Entry 7B0X (X-ray diffraction, 1.70 A resolution); this record covers chains C and I of the 3 polymer chains in the assembly.

# Chain C
Name: Chaperone protein FimC
From: Escherichia coli (strain K12)
UniProt: P31697 (FIMC_ECOLI); residues 1-205 here correspond to UniProt positions 37-241 (UniProt number = residue number + 36)
Chain sequence (211 residues; row label = number of the first residue in the row):
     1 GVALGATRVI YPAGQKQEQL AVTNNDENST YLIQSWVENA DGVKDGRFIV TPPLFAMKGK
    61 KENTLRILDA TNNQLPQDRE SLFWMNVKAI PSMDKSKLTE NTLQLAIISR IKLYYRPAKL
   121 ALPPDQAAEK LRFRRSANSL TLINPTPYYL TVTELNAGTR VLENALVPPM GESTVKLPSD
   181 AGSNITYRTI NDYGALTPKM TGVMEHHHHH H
Differences from the reference sequence: expression tag (206-211)

# Chain I
Name: Fimbrin-like protein FimI
From: Escherichia coli (strain K12)
UniProt: P39264 (FIMI_ECOLI); residues 21-160 here correspond to UniProt positions 40-179 (UniProt number = residue number + 19)
Chain sequence (140 residues; each row starts with the number of its first residue):
    21 AETCRIEAGD KQMTVNMGQI SSNRFHAVGE DSAPVPFVIH LRECSTVVSE RVGVAFHGVA
    81 DGKNPDVLSV GEGPGIATNI GVALFDDEGN LVPINRPPAN WKRLYSGSTS LHFIAKYRAT
   141 GRRVTGGIAN AQAWFSLTYQ
Disordered / not traced: 119-121
Cystine bridges: Cys24-Cys64

# Interface between chain C and chain I
Contacting residue pairs (101; chain C residue first):
  Gly1(C) - Arg25(I)  hydrogen bond (backbone-side chain)
  Gly1(C) - Ile26(I)
  Gly1(C) - Glu27(I)  hydrogen bond (backbone-side chain)
  Val2(C) - Cys24(I)
  Val2(C) - Arg25(I)
  Val2(C) - Ile26(I)  hydrogen bond (backbone-backbone)
  Ala3(C) - Thr23(I)
  Ala3(C) - Cys24(I)
  Ala3(C) - Arg25(I)
  Leu4(C) - Glu22(I)
  Leu4(C) - Thr23(I)  hydrogen bond (backbone-side chain)
  Gly5(C) - Ala21(I)
  Gly5(C) - Glu22(I)
  Ala6(C) - Ala21(I)
  Ala6(C) - Thr23(I)
  Thr7(C) - Ala21(I)  hydrogen bond (backbone-backbone)
  Thr7(C) - Glu22(I)
  Thr7(C) - Val68(I)
  Arg8(C) - Gln160(I)  hydrogen bond (side chain-backbone)
  Thr23(C) - Arg25(I)  hydrogen bond
  Asn24(C) - Arg25(I)
  Asn25(C) - Arg25(I)
  Asn25(C) - Glu27(I)
  Asn25(C) - Glu63(I)
  Asp26(C) - Lys31(I)  salt bridge
  Asn28(C) - Lys31(I)
  Tyr31(C) - Lys31(I)
  Asp41(C) - Pro118(I)
  Gly42(C) - Pro118(I)
  Trp84(C) - Thr158(I)
  Trp84(C) - Tyr159(I)
  Pro91(C) - Gln32(I)
  Pro91(C) - Met33(I)  hydrophobic
  Ser92(C) - Gln32(I)
  Met93(C) - Gln32(I)
  Met93(C) - Thr34(I)
  Asp94(C) - Gln32(I)  hydrogen bond
  Lys97(C) - Asp30(I)  salt bridge
  Lys97(C) - Gln32(I)  hydrogen bond
  Lys97(C) - Thr34(I)  hydrogen bond
  Glu100(C) - Asn36(I)  hydrogen bond
  Glu100(C) - Asn150(I)  hydrogen bond (backbone-side chain)
  Asn101(C) - Val35(I)
  Asn101(C) - Asn36(I)
  Asn101(C) - Met37(I)  hydrogen bond (backbone-backbone)
  Asn101(C) - Gly38(I)  hydrogen bond (side chain-backbone)
  Asn101(C) - Gln39(I)
  Asn101(C) - Ile40(I)
  Asn101(C) - Tyr137(I)
  Asn101(C) - Gly147(I)
  Asn101(C) - Ile148(I)
  Asn101(C) - Ala149(I)  hydrogen bond (side chain-backbone)
  Asn101(C) - Asn150(I)
  Thr102(C) - Thr34(I)
  Thr102(C) - Val35(I)
  Thr102(C) - Asn150(I)
  Thr102(C) - Ala151(I)  hydrogen bond (backbone-backbone)
  Leu103(C) - Met33(I)
  Leu103(C) - Thr34(I)
  Leu103(C) - Val35(I)  hydrogen bond (backbone-backbone)
  Leu103(C) - Met37(I)
  Leu103(C) - Leu88(I)  hydrophobic
  Leu103(C) - Ala135(I)  hydrophobic
  Leu103(C) - Ala151(I)
  Gln104(C) - Gln32(I)  hydrogen bond (side chain-backbone)
  Gln104(C) - Met33(I)
  Gln104(C) - Thr34(I)
  Gln104(C) - Ala151(I)  hydrogen bond (backbone-backbone)
  Gln104(C) - Gln152(I)
  Gln104(C) - Ala153(I)  hydrogen bond (backbone-backbone)
  Leu105(C) - Met33(I)  hydrogen bond (backbone-backbone)
  Leu105(C) - Phe57(I)  hydrophobic
  Leu105(C) - Ala153(I)
  Ala106(C) - Ala153(I)  hydrogen bond (backbone-backbone)
  Ala106(C) - Trp154(I)
  Ala106(C) - Phe155(I)  hydrogen bond (backbone-backbone)
  Ile107(C) - Ile26(I)  hydrophobic
  Ile107(C) - Met33(I)  hydrophobic
  Ile107(C) - Phe155(I)
  Ile108(C) - Trp154(I)
  Ile108(C) - Phe155(I)  hydrogen bond (backbone-backbone)
  Ile108(C) - Ser156(I)
  Ile108(C) - Leu157(I)  hydrogen bond (backbone-backbone)
  Ser109(C) - Leu157(I)
  Arg110(C) - Ser156(I)
  Arg110(C) - Leu157(I)  hydrogen bond (backbone-backbone)
  Arg110(C) - Thr158(I)  hydrogen bond
  Arg110(C) - Tyr159(I)  hydrogen bond (backbone-backbone)
  Ile111(C) - Thr23(I)
  Ile111(C) - Tyr159(I)  hydrophobic
  Lys112(C) - Gln160(I)  hydrogen bond (side chain-backbone)
  Thr151(C) - Gln160(I)
  Val161(C) - Arg71(I)
  Leu162(C) - Arg71(I)  hydrogen bond (backbone-side chain)
  Glu163(C) - Arg71(I)
  Asn164(C) - Arg71(I)  hydrogen bond
  Asn164(C) - Gln160(I)  hydrogen bond
  Ile190(C) - Gln160(I)
  Tyr193(C) - Ala21(I)  hydrogen bond (backbone-backbone)
  Gly194(C) - Val67(I)
  Leu196(C) - Val67(I)  hydrophobic
Interface residues without a listed pair, chain C (47 interface residues in all): Lys88, Ala89, Thr99
Interface residues without a listed pair, chain I (42 interface residues in all): Leu104

# Summary
47 residues of chain C and 42 residues of chain I are in contact; the contacts include 33 hydrogen bonds and 2
salt bridges. Among the polar pairs are Asp26(C)-Lys31(I), Lys97(C)-Asp30(I) and Gly1(C)-Arg25(I).
Here chain C is Chaperone protein FimC and chain I is Fimbrin-like protein FimI, both from Escherichia coli
(strain K12). Entry 7B0X (Crystal structure of the ternary complex of the E. coli type 1 pilus proteins FimC,
FimI ...) was determined by X-ray diffraction.
